2Z8K - chains A and B; structure by X-ray diffraction, 1.65 A resolution.

# Chain A
Molecule: Gamma-glutamyltranspeptidase
Source organism: Escherichia coli
Notes: EC 2.3.2.2; fragment: large chain
Reference sequence: P18956 (GGT_ECOLI); residue numbers follow UniProt; this construct covers 25-390
Sequence (366 residues; numbered 25 to 390; the number before each row is that of its first residue):
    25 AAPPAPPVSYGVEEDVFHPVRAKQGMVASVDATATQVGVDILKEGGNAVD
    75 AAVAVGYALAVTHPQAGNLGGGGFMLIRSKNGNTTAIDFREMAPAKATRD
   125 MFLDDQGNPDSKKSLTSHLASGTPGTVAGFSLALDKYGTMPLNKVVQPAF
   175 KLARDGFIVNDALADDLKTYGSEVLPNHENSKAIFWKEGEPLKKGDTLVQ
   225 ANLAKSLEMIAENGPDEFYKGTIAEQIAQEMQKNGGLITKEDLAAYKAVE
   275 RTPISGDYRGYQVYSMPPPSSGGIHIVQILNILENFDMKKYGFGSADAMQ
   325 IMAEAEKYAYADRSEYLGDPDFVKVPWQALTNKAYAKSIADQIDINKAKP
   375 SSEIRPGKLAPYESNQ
Unresolved in the structure: 25-37, 388-390

# Chain B
Molecule: Gamma-glutamyltranspeptidase
Source organism: Escherichia coli
Notes: EC 2.3.2.2; fragment: small chain
Reference sequence: P18956 (GGT_ECOLI); residues 391-580 here = UniProt positions 391-580
Sequence (190 residues; row label = number of the first residue in the row):
   391 TTHYSVVDKDGNAVAVTYTLNTTFGTGIVAGESGILLNNQMDDFSAKPGV
   441 PNVYGLVGGDANAVGPNKRPLSSMSPTIVVKDGKTWLVTGSPGGSRIITT
   491 VLQMVVNSIDYGLNVAEATNAPRFHHQWLPDELRVEKGFSPDTLKLLEAK
   541 GQKVALKEAMGSTQSIMVGPDGELYGASDPRSVDDLTAGY
Small-molecule neighbours: acivicin (AVN; (2S)-amino[(5S)-3-chloro-4,5-dihydroisoxazol-5-yl]acetic acid): Thr-391, Thr-409, Asn-411, Gln-430, Asp-433, Tyr-444, Ser-462, Ser-463, Met-464, Gly-483, Gly-484, Ile-487

# Interface between chain A and chain B
Residue-residue contacts (348; chain A residue first):
  Asp-39(A) with Asn-504(B), hydrogen bond; Glu-507(B)
  Phe-41(A) with Asn-504(B), hydrogen bond (backbone-side chain); Ala-506(B); Glu-507(B); Asn-510(B)
  His-42(A) with Ala-506(B)
  Pro-43(A) with Asn-504(B); Val-505(B), hydrophobic; Ala-506(B); Tyr-565(B), hydrophobic; Gly-566(B)
  Val-44(A) with Leu-564(B); Tyr-565(B); Gly-566(B), hydrogen bond (backbone-backbone); Thr-577(B)
  Arg-45(A) with Glu-563(B), salt bridge; Leu-564(B); Tyr-565(B), hydrogen bond
  Ala-46(A) with Glu-563(B); Leu-564(B), hydrogen bond (backbone-backbone); Gly-579(B); Tyr-580(B)
  Lys-47(A) with Glu-563(B); Tyr-580(B), hydrogen bond (backbone-backbone)
  Gln-48(A) with Asp-398(B); Lys-399(B), hydrogen bond (backbone-backbone); Leu-564(B); Tyr-580(B), hydrogen bond (backbone-backbone)
  Gly-49(A) with Val-397(B); Leu-564(B); Gly-579(B); Tyr-580(B), hydrogen bond (backbone-backbone)
  Met-50(A) with Val-396(B); Val-397(B), hydrogen bond (backbone-backbone); Ile-556(B), hydrophobic; Leu-564(B); Tyr-565(B); Gly-566(B), hydrogen bond (side chain-backbone); Thr-577(B); Ala-578(B); Gly-579(B)
  Val-51(A) with Ser-395(B); Leu-576(B); Thr-577(B); Ala-578(B), hydrogen bond (backbone-backbone)
  Ala-52(A) with Tyr-394(B); Ser-395(B), hydrogen bond (backbone-backbone); Gln-554(B); Ser-555(B); Ile-556(B), hydrophobic; Leu-576(B); Thr-577(B)
  Ser-53(A) with Tyr-394(B); Gln-554(B); Ser-568(B); Asp-575(B); Leu-576(B), hydrogen bond (backbone-backbone)
  Val-54(A) with Thr-392(B); Gln-554(B); Asp-574(B); Asp-575(B)
  Asp-55(A) with Asp-574(B); Asp-575(B)
  Ala-56(A) with Asp-574(B), hydrogen bond (backbone-backbone); Leu-576(B), hydrophobic
  Thr-59(A) with Leu-576(B), hydrogen bond (side chain-backbone); Ala-578(B)
  Val-63(A) with Ala-578(B)
  Leu-66(A) with Asp-398(B); Tyr-580(B), hydrogen bond (backbone-side chain)
  Lys-67(A) with Tyr-580(B)
  Asn-71(A) with Asp-398(B)
  Ala-72(A) with Val-396(B); Asp-398(B), hydrogen bond (backbone-side chain); Asn-402(B); Val-404(B), hydrophobic
  Val-73(A) with Val-404(B), hydrophobic
  Ala-76(A) with Tyr-394(B), hydrogen bond (backbone-side chain); Val-404(B), hydrophobic
  Val-79(A) with Tyr-394(B), hydrophobic
  Gly-80(A) with Tyr-394(B), hydrogen bond (backbone-side chain); Tyr-408(B), hydrogen bond (backbone-side chain)
  Leu-83(A) with Tyr-394(B), hydrophobic; Tyr-408(B)
  Ala-84(A) with Tyr-408(B)
  His-87(A) with Thr-392(B)
  Pro-88(A) with Leu-410(B); Phe-414(B); Leu-426(B)
  Gln-89(A) with Thr-412(B); Thr-413(B); Phe-414(B), hydrogen bond (backbone-backbone)
  Ala-90(A) with Thr-391(B); Thr-392(B); Thr-409(B)
  Gly-91(A) with Tyr-408(B)
  Asn-92(A) with Tyr-408(B); Thr-409(B), hydrogen bond (side chain-backbone); Leu-410(B)
  Leu-93(A) with Ile-425(B)
  Gly-94(A) with Leu-410(B); Ile-425(B); Leu-426(B); Asn-428(B), hydrogen bond (backbone-side chain)
  Gly-95(A) with Thr-409(B); Leu-410(B); Asn-428(B)
  Gly-96(A) with Tyr-408(B); Thr-409(B), hydrogen bond (backbone-backbone)
  Gly-97(A) with Thr-407(B); Tyr-408(B); Met-464(B)
  Phe-98(A) with Val-406(B); Thr-407(B), hydrogen bond (backbone-backbone); Ser-462(B); Met-464(B), hydrophobic
  Met-99(A) with Val-404(B), hydrophobic; Ala-405(B); Val-406(B), hydrophobic
  Leu-100(A) with Val-404(B); Ala-405(B), hydrogen bond (backbone-backbone); Pro-466(B); Thr-467(B); Ile-468(B)
  Ile-101(A) with Ala-403(B)
  Arg-102(A) with Asn-402(B); Ala-403(B), hydrogen bond (backbone-backbone); Ile-468(B); Val-470(B); Gly-473(B); Thr-475(B), hydrogen bond
  Ser-103(A) with Asn-402(B)
  Lys-104(A) with Asp-400(B); Asn-402(B), hydrogen bond (backbone-side chain)
  Asp-112(A) with Arg-459(B), salt bridge
  Phe-113(A) with Tyr-408(B), hydrophobic
  Arg-114(A) with Gln-430(B), hydrogen bond; Asp-433(B), salt bridge; Arg-459(B), hydrogen bond (backbone-side chain); Pro-460(B), hydrogen bond (side chain-backbone); Leu-461(B), hydrogen bond (side chain-backbone); Ser-462(B); Met-464(B)
  Glu-115(A) with Asn-428(B), hydrogen bond; Gln-430(B), hydrogen bond; Arg-459(B); Pro-460(B)
  Met-116(A) with Asn-457(B); Lys-458(B); Arg-459(B)
  Ala-117(A) with Met-431(B), hydrophobic; Phe-434(B), hydrophobic; Gly-455(B); Asn-457(B), hydrogen bond (backbone-backbone); Lys-458(B), hydrogen bond (backbone-backbone)
  Pro-118(A) with Pro-456(B); Asn-457(B)
  Ala-119(A) with Pro-456(B); Asn-457(B)
  Ala-121(A) with Pro-456(B)
  Thr-122(A) with Val-454(B)
  Arg-123(A) with Ala-436(B); Val-454(B)
  Met-125(A) with Met-431(B), hydrophobic; Val-454(B), hydrophobic
  Phe-126(A) with Met-431(B), hydrophobic
  Leu-127(A) with Ala-436(B); Lys-437(B)
  Gly-131(A) with Lys-437(B), hydrogen bond (backbone-side chain)
  Pro-133(A) with Ala-436(B), hydrophobic; Lys-437(B); Val-440(B), hydrophobic
  Ser-138(A) with Asn-429(B); Asp-432(B), hydrogen bond
  Leu-139(A) with Thr-416(B); Asn-429(B), hydrogen bond (backbone-side chain); Asp-432(B)
  Thr-140(A) with Ile-418(B)
  Ser-141(A) with Thr-416(B)
  His-142(A) with Ile-418(B)
  Leu-143(A) with Met-431(B)
  Ala-144(A) with Thr-416(B); Asn-428(B); Asn-429(B); Gln-430(B), hydrogen bond (backbone-backbone); Met-431(B), hydrogen bond (backbone-backbone)
  Ser-145(A) with Thr-416(B); Leu-427(B); Asn-428(B), hydrogen bond (side chain-backbone); Met-431(B)
  Gly-146(A) with Asn-428(B), hydrogen bond (backbone-side chain)
  Thr-150(A) with Tyr-408(B)
  Phe-154(A) with Tyr-394(B); Tyr-408(B), hydrophobic
  Asn-184(A) with Asp-574(B)
  Asp-185(A) with Asp-574(B), hydrogen bond (backbone-side chain)
  Ala-186(A) with Val-573(B); Asp-574(B), hydrogen bond (backbone-side chain)
  Asp-190(A) with Phe-414(B)
  Leu-191(A) with Phe-414(B), hydrophobic
  Tyr-194(A) with Thr-413(B); Glu-548(B)
  Gly-195(A) with Phe-414(B)
  Val-198(A) with Thr-416(B); Gly-417(B)
  Leu-199(A) with Gly-417(B); Leu-426(B), hydrophobic
  His-202(A) with Gly-417(B); Ile-418(B)
  Asn-204(A) with Val-419(B); Gly-421(B), hydrogen bond (side chain-backbone)
  Ser-205(A) with Gly-417(B), hydrogen bond (side chain-backbone); Ile-418(B); Val-419(B), hydrogen bond (side chain-backbone)
  Asn-226(A) with Glu-422(B), hydrogen bond; Ser-423(B); Gly-424(B)
  Leu-227(A) with Ser-423(B), hydrogen bond (backbone-backbone); Gly-424(B); Ile-425(B), hydrophobic
  Ser-230(A) with Ser-423(B), hydrogen bond (side chain-backbone)
  Ile-247(A) with Ile-425(B), hydrophobic
  Gln-250(A) with Glu-422(B); Ser-423(B)
  Ile-251(A) with Ala-420(B), hydrophobic
  Glu-254(A) with Ile-418(B); Val-419(B); Ala-420(B); Gly-421(B), hydrogen bond (side chain-backbone)
  Met-255(A) with Leu-427(B), hydrophobic
  Tyr-270(A) with Arg-459(B), hydrogen bond
  Lys-271(A) with Arg-459(B), hydrogen bond (backbone-side chain)
  Val-273(A) with Arg-459(B)
  Arg-275(A) with Arg-459(B)
  Tyr-282(A) with Ile-499(B), hydrophobic; Asp-500(B), hydrogen bond
  Arg-283(A) with Asp-500(B), salt bridge
  Tyr-285(A) with Val-469(B), hydrophobic; Val-470(B); Lys-471(B); Trp-476(B), hydrophobic; Ile-499(B), hydrophobic
  Gln-286(A) with Ile-468(B); Val-469(B); Val-470(B), hydrogen bond (backbone-backbone)
  Val-287(A) with Thr-467(B); Ile-468(B)
  Tyr-288(A) with Thr-467(B); Ile-468(B), hydrogen bond (backbone-backbone); Val-470(B), hydrophobic
  Ser-289(A) with Ser-465(B); Pro-466(B), hydrogen bond (side chain-backbone); Thr-467(B), hydrogen bond
  Met-290(A) with Met-464(B); Pro-466(B), hydrophobic
  Pro-293(A) with Arg-459(B); Pro-460(B); Leu-461(B); Ser-462(B), hydrogen bond (backbone-backbone)
  Ser-294(A) with Ser-462(B); Ser-463(B); Met-464(B), hydrogen bond (side chain-backbone)
  Ser-295(A) with Leu-461(B); Ser-462(B), hydrogen bond (backbone-backbone); Ser-463(B); Ile-488(B)
  Gly-296(A) with Ser-465(B)
  Ile-300(A) with Ser-465(B); Ile-488(B); Val-491(B), hydrophobic
  Ile-303(A) with Leu-492(B), hydrophobic
  Leu-304(A) with Leu-492(B), hydrophobic
  Leu-307(A) with Val-496(B), hydrophobic
  Met-312(A) with Asp-500(B); Tyr-501(B)
  Lys-313(A) with Asp-500(B)
  Gly-316(A) with Tyr-501(B)
  Phe-317(A) with Asn-497(B); Tyr-501(B); Ala-511(B), hydrophobic; Pro-512(B)
  Gly-318(A) with Thr-533(B), hydrogen bond (backbone-side chain)
  Ser-319(A) with Thr-533(B)
  Ala-320(A) with Thr-533(B); Leu-536(B), hydrophobic; Leu-537(B); Lys-540(B)
  Asp-321(A) with Lys-540(B), salt bridge
  Ala-322(A) with Tyr-501(B)
  Met-323(A) with Phe-514(B); Phe-529(B), hydrophobic; Thr-533(B); Leu-537(B), hydrophobic
  Gln-324(A) with Leu-537(B); Lys-540(B); Gln-542(B), hydrogen bond
  Met-326(A) with Leu-492(B), hydrophobic; Phe-514(B), hydrophobic
  Ala-327(A) with His-516(B); Gln-542(B)
  Glu-328(A) with Gln-542(B), hydrogen bond
  Glu-330(A) with Thr-489(B); Leu-492(B); His-515(B); His-516(B), hydrogen bond (side chain-backbone)
  Lys-331(A) with His-516(B); Trp-518(B)
  Tyr-334(A) with Leu-446(B), hydrophobic; Ser-485(B), hydrogen bond (side chain-backbone); Ile-488(B); Thr-489(B); His-515(B); His-516(B); Gln-517(B); Trp-518(B), hydrophobic
  Ala-335(A) with Trp-518(B)
  Arg-337(A) with Leu-446(B); Leu-461(B); Ser-462(B); Ser-463(B), hydrogen bond
  Ser-338(A) with Val-447(B); Gly-448(B); Gly-449(B); Trp-518(B)
  Glu-339(A) with Ala-451(B)
  Leu-341(A) with Ala-451(B); Asn-452(B); Leu-461(B), hydrophobic
  Gly-342(A) with Ala-451(B); Leu-461(B)
  Asp-343(A) with Lys-458(B); Arg-459(B), hydrogen bond (side chain-backbone)
  Phe-346(A) with Pro-456(B); Asn-457(B); Lys-458(B)
  Ile-369(A) with Lys-540(B), hydrogen bond (backbone-side chain)
  Asn-370(A) with Lys-540(B), hydrogen bond
  Lys-371(A) with Lys-540(B)
  Ala-372(A) with Lys-540(B), hydrogen bond (backbone-backbone); Gly-541(B); Gln-542(B)
  Pro-374(A) with Asp-521(B)
  Ser-375(A) with His-516(B); Trp-518(B), hydrogen bond (side chain-backbone); Asp-521(B), hydrogen bond (backbone-side chain)
  Ile-378(A) with Trp-518(B), hydrogen bond (backbone-side chain)
  Arg-379(A) with Trp-518(B)
Other interface residues (no listed pair), chain A (161 interface residues in all): Gln-60, Gly-69, Ala-75, Pro-148, Leu-187, Ile-208, Phe-209, Phe-242, Asp-266, Gly-297, His-299, Tyr-340, Asp-345, Val-347
Other interface residues (no listed pair), chain B (131 interface residues in all): His-393, Gly-401, Asn-411, Gly-415, Val-443, Ala-453, Gln-493, Val-495, Leu-519, Leu-523, Val-525, Ser-552, Gly-562, Ser-572

# Summary
Chain A and chain B form an interface of 161 and 131 residues respectively, with 77 hydrogen bonds and 5 salt
bridges. Polar pairs include Arg-45(A)/Glu-563(B), Asp-112(A)/Arg-459(B) and Arg-114(A)/Asp-433(B). Chain B
binds acivicin.
Here chain A is Gamma-glutamyltranspeptidase and chain B is Gamma-glutamyltranspeptidase, both from
Escherichia coli. Entry 2Z8K (Crystal Structure of Escherichia coli gamma-Glutamyltranspeptidase in Complex
with Acivicin) was determined by X-ray diffraction, deposited together with 2Z8I and 2Z8J.
